5K4F - chains A and C; structure by X-ray diffraction, 1.36 A resolution.

== Chain A ==
Name: Golgi-associated PDZ and coiled-coil motif-containing protein
Source organism: Homo sapiens
UniProt: Q9HD26 (GOPC_HUMAN); residues 276-362 here correspond to UniProt positions 284-370 (UniProt number = residue number + 8)
Chain sequence (87 residues; each row starts with the number of its first residue):
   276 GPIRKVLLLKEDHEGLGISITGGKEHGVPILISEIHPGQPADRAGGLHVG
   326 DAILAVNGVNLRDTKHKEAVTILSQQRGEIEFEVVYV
Construct notes: engineered mutation Ala319 (Cys327 in Q9HD26)

== Chain C ==
Name: HPV18E6 peptide
UniProt: P06463 (VE6_HPV18); residues -3 to 6 here correspond to UniProt positions 149-158 (UniProt number = residue number + 152)
Chain sequence (10 residues; numbered -3 to 6; the number before each row is that of its first residue; numbers below 1 keep their minus sign (Arg-3 is residue -3)):
    -3 RLQRRRETQV
Disordered / not traced: -3 to 0

== How chain A and chain C interact ==
Contacting residue pairs (22):
  Gly290(A) - Val6(C)
  Leu291(A) - Val6(C)  hydrogen bond (backbone-backbone)
  Gly292(A) - Val6(C)  hydrogen bond (backbone-backbone)
  Ile293(A) - Thr4(C)
  Ile293(A) - Gln5(C)
  Ile293(A) - Val6(C)  hydrogen bond (backbone-backbone)
  Ser294(A) - Glu3(C)
  Ser294(A) - Thr4(C)
  Ser294(A) - Gln5(C)
  Ile295(A) - Glu3(C)
  Ile295(A) - Thr4(C)  hydrogen bond (backbone-backbone)
  Thr296(A) - Arg1(C)
  Thr296(A) - Arg2(C)
  Thr296(A) - Glu3(C)
  His301(A) - Arg2(C)
  Ser308(A) - Glu3(C)  hydrogen bond
  Glu309(A) - Glu3(C)
  His341(A) - Arg2(C)
  His341(A) - Thr4(C)  hydrogen bond
  Val345(A) - Thr4(C)
  Val345(A) - Val6(C)  hydrophobic
  Ser349(A) - Val6(C)
Interface residues without a listed pair, chain A (16 interface residues in all): Gly297, His311, Leu348

== Summary ==
The interface between chain A and chain C involves 16 residues on one side and 6 on the other, with 6 hydrogen
bonds. Polar contacts include Leu291(A)-Val6(C), Ser308(A)-Glu3(C) and His341(A)-Thr4(C).
Chain A is Golgi-associated PDZ and coiled-coil motif-containing protein (Homo sapiens) and chain C is HPV18E6
peptide; the structure, CAL PDZ mutant C319A with a peptide, was determined by X-ray diffraction.
